PDB entry 3H9G | X-ray diffraction, 2.20 A resolution | chains A and B of the 4 polymer chains in the assembly

# Chain A (and B)
Name: MccB protein
Organism: Escherichia coli
Notes: chain B of this document is another copy of the same molecule, construct and numbering; everything in this record applies to it too
UniProt: Q47506 (Q47506_ECOLX); residues 1-350 here = UniProt positions 1-350
Chain sequence (353 residues; each row starts with the number of its first residue; numbers below 1 keep their minus sign (Gly-2 is residue -2)):
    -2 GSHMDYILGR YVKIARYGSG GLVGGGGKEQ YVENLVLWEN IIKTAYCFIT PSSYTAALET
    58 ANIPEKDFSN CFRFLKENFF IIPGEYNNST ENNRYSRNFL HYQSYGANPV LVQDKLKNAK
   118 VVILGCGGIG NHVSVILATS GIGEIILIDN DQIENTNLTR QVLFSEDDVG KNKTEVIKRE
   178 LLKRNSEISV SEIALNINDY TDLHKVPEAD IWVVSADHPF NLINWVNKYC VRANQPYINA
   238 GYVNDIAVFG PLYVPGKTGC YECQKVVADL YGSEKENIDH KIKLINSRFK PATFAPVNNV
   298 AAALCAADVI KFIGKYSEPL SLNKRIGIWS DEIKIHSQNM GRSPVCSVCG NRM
Unresolved in the structure: -2 to 0, 87-88, 349-350 (chain B: -2 to 0, 86-89, 269-271, 348-350)
Construct notes: expression tag (-2 to 0)
Bound ions: Zn2+: Cys257, Cys260, Cys343, Cys346

# Interface between chain A and chain B
Contacting residue pairs (174; chain A residue first):
  Arg7(A) - Arg285(B)  hydrogen bond (side chain-backbone)
  Arg7(A) - Phe286(B)
  Arg7(A) - Lys287(B)  hydrogen bond (backbone-backbone)
  Tyr8(A) - Asn241(B)  hydrogen bond (backbone-side chain)
  Tyr8(A) - Phe286(B)
  Tyr8(A) - Lys287(B)
  Tyr8(A) - Ala289(B)  hydrophobic
  Val9(A) - Phe286(B)
  Lys10(A) - Val240(B)
  Lys10(A) - Asn283(B)
  Lys10(A) - Phe286(B)
  Ile11(A) - Leu267(B)
  Ile11(A) - Ile279(B)  hydrophobic
  Ile11(A) - Ile282(B)  hydrophobic
  Ile11(A) - Asn283(B)  hydrogen bond (backbone-side chain)
  Ala12(A) - Ala265(B)  hydrophobic
  Ala12(A) - Asp266(B)
  Arg13(A) - Ala265(B)
  Tyr14(A) - Ala265(B)  hydrophobic
  Leu19(A) - Ala265(B)  hydrophobic
  Gly22(A) - Val240(B)
  Gly22(A) - Asn241(B)  hydrogen bond (backbone-side chain)
  Gly23(A) - Val240(B)
  Gly23(A) - Asp242(B)
  Gly23(A) - Ile243(B)
  Gly24(A) - Asp242(B)  hydrogen bond (backbone-side chain)
  Gly24(A) - Ile243(B)
  Trp35(A) - Ile279(B)  hydrophobic
  Glu36(A) - Lys272(B)  salt bridge
  Glu36(A) - Ile275(B)
  Ile39(A) - Ile279(B)  hydrophobic
  Ile39(A) - Ile282(B)
  Lys40(A) - Asn274(B)
  Lys40(A) - Ile275(B)
  Tyr43(A) - Lys278(B)
  Ile46(A) - Arg285(B)
  Asn89(A) - Asn152(B)
  Arg91(A) - Thr153(B)
  Arg91(A) - Leu155(B)
  Arg91(A) - Glu163(B)  salt bridge
  Ser93(A) - Thr153(B)
  Arg94(A) - Thr153(B)  hydrogen bond
  Arg94(A) - Asn154(B)  hydrogen bond
  Arg94(A) - Arg157(B)
  Arg94(A) - Thr290(B)  hydrogen bond (backbone-side chain)
  Asn95(A) - Thr156(B)  hydrogen bond
  Asn95(A) - Thr290(B)
  Asn95(A) - Phe291(B)
  Leu97(A) - Lys287(B)
  Leu97(A) - Pro288(B)
  Leu97(A) - Ala289(B)
  His98(A) - Ala289(B)
  His98(A) - Thr290(B)
  His98(A) - Phe291(B)
  Tyr102(A) - Asp242(B)
  Tyr102(A) - Asp328(B)  hydrogen bond
  Val132(A) - Val159(B)  hydrophobic
  Ile133(A) - Asn296(B)
  Thr136(A) - Leu155(B)
  Thr136(A) - Thr156(B)  hydrogen bond (side chain-backbone)
  Asn152(A) - Asn90(B)
  Thr153(A) - Asn90(B)
  Thr153(A) - Ser93(B)
  Thr153(A) - Arg94(B)  hydrogen bond
  Leu155(A) - Thr136(B)
  Leu155(A) - Arg181(B)
  Thr156(A) - Arg94(B)
  Thr156(A) - Asn95(B)
  Thr156(A) - Thr136(B)  hydrogen bond (backbone-side chain)
  Arg157(A) - Arg94(B)
  Val159(A) - Val132(B)  hydrophobic
  Val159(A) - Arg181(B)  hydrogen bond (backbone-side chain)
  Leu160(A) - Arg181(B)  hydrogen bond (backbone-side chain)
  Phe161(A) - Arg181(B)  hydrogen bond (backbone-side chain)
  Ser162(A) - Lys180(B)
  Ser162(A) - Arg181(B)
  Glu163(A) - Arg91(B)  salt bridge
  Glu163(A) - Leu179(B)
  Glu163(A) - Lys180(B)  hydrogen bond (backbone-backbone)
  Glu163(A) - Arg181(B)
  Glu163(A) - Asn182(B)
  Glu163(A) - Ser183(B)  hydrogen bond
  Lys180(A) - Ser162(B)
  Lys180(A) - Glu163(B)  hydrogen bond (backbone-backbone)
  Arg181(A) - Leu155(B)
  Arg181(A) - Val159(B)  hydrogen bond (side chain-backbone)
  Arg181(A) - Leu160(B)
  Arg181(A) - Phe161(B)
  Arg181(A) - Ser162(B)  hydrogen bond
  Arg181(A) - Glu163(B)
  Asn182(A) - Glu163(B)
  Ser183(A) - Glu163(B)  hydrogen bond
  Val240(A) - Gly22(B)
  Val240(A) - Gly23(B)  hydrogen bond (backbone-backbone)
  Asn241(A) - Tyr8(B)  hydrogen bond (side chain-backbone)
  Asn241(A) - Gly22(B)  hydrogen bond (side chain-backbone)
  Asp242(A) - Gly23(B)
  Asp242(A) - Gly24(B)  hydrogen bond (side chain-backbone)
  Asp242(A) - Tyr102(B)
  Ile243(A) - Gly23(B)
  Ile243(A) - Gly24(B)
  Ala265(A) - Ala12(B)  hydrophobic
  Ala265(A) - Arg13(B)
  Ala265(A) - Tyr14(B)  hydrophobic
  Asp266(A) - Ala12(B)
  Leu267(A) - Ile11(B)
  Leu267(A) - Ala12(B)
  Gly269(A) - Arg13(B)
  Ser270(A) - Arg13(B)
  Ile275(A) - Glu36(B)
  Ile275(A) - Ile39(B)
  Ile275(A) - Lys40(B)
  Lys278(A) - Ile39(B)
  Lys278(A) - Tyr43(B)
  Ile279(A) - Ile11(B)
  Ile279(A) - Trp35(B)  hydrophobic
  Ile279(A) - Ile39(B)  hydrophobic
  Leu281(A) - Tyr43(B)  hydrophobic
  Leu281(A) - Ile46(B)  hydrophobic
  Ile282(A) - Ile11(B)  hydrophobic
  Ile282(A) - Ile39(B)
  Asn283(A) - Lys10(B)
  Asn283(A) - Ile11(B)  hydrogen bond (side chain-backbone)
  Arg285(A) - Arg7(B)  hydrogen bond (backbone-side chain)
  Arg285(A) - Ile46(B)
  Phe286(A) - Arg7(B)
  Phe286(A) - Tyr8(B)
  Phe286(A) - Val9(B)
  Phe286(A) - Lys10(B)
  Lys287(A) - Arg7(B)  hydrogen bond (backbone-backbone)
  Lys287(A) - Tyr8(B)  hydrogen bond (backbone-backbone)
  Lys287(A) - Arg94(B)
  Lys287(A) - Leu97(B)
  Pro288(A) - Leu97(B)
  Ala289(A) - Tyr8(B)  hydrophobic
  Ala289(A) - Leu97(B)
  Ala289(A) - His98(B)
  Thr290(A) - Arg94(B)  hydrogen bond (side chain-backbone)
  Thr290(A) - Asn95(B)
  Thr290(A) - His98(B)
  Phe291(A) - His98(B)
  Phe291(A) - Ala304(B)  hydrophobic
  Phe291(A) - Ile307(B)  hydrophobic
  Phe291(A) - Tyr313(B)
  Pro293(A) - Ala300(B)
  Pro293(A) - Ala304(B)  hydrophobic
  Asn296(A) - Ile133(B)
  Asn296(A) - Ala300(B)
  Val297(A) - Ala300(B)  hydrophobic
  Val297(A) - Leu301(B)  hydrophobic
  Ala300(A) - Pro293(B)
  Ala300(A) - Asn296(B)
  Ala300(A) - Val297(B)  hydrophobic
  Ala304(A) - Phe291(B)  hydrophobic
  Ala304(A) - Pro293(B)  hydrophobic
  Lys308(A) - Ser327(B)  hydrogen bond (side chain-backbone)
  Tyr313(A) - Phe291(B)
  Leu317(A) - Ser327(B)
  Leu317(A) - Asp328(B)
  Leu317(A) - Glu329(B)
  Leu317(A) - Ile330(B)
  Lys321(A) - Ile330(B)
  Ile323(A) - Ile330(B)  hydrophobic
  Ser327(A) - Lys308(B)  hydrogen bond (backbone-side chain)
  Ser327(A) - Leu317(B)
  Asp328(A) - Tyr102(B)  hydrogen bond
  Asp328(A) - Lys308(B)
  Asp328(A) - Leu317(B)
  Glu329(A) - Leu317(B)
  Ile330(A) - Lys321(B)
  Ile330(A) - Ile323(B)  hydrophobic
  Ile330(A) - Ile332(B)  hydrophobic
  Ile332(A) - Ile330(B)  hydrophobic
  Ile332(A) - Ile332(B)  hydrophobic
Other interface residues (no listed pair), chain A (94 interface residues in all): Leu5, Ala42, His129, Ser137, Leu179, Val263, Ala292, Leu301, Ala303, Ile307, Ser314, Trp326, Lys331, Ser334
Other interface residues (no listed pair), chain B (93 interface residues in all): Leu5, Leu19, Ala42, His129, Asp164, Leu281, Ala292, Ser314, Trp326, Lys331, Ser334

# Summary
The interface between chain A and chain B involves 94 residues on one side and 93 on the other; the contacts
include 35 hydrogen bonds and 3 salt bridges. Polar contacts include Glu36(A)-Lys272(B), Arg91(A)-Glu163(B)
and Arg7(A)-Arg285(B). Cys257(A), Cys260(A), Cys343(A) and Cys346(A) coordinate Zn2+.
Both chains are MccB protein (Escherichia coli). Entry 3H9G (Crystal structure of E. coli MccB +
MccA-N7isoASN) was determined by X-ray diffraction (same publication as 3H5A, 3H5N, 3H5R, 3H9J and 3H9Q).
